Entry 8EO1 (X-ray diffraction, 1.28 A resolution); this record covers chains C and F of the 3 polymer chains in the assembly.

== Chain C ==
Molecule: 16-nt DNA strand
Sequence (16 nucleotides; numbered 1 to 16; the number before each row is that of its first residue):
     1 AATAAGCGGAAGTGGG
Bound ions: Na+ near DA5 (its only coordinating residue here)

== Chain F ==
Name: Transcription factor PU.1
Source organism: Homo sapiens
Notes: fragment: ETS-Domain
Reference sequence: P17947 (SPI1_HUMAN); residue numbers follow UniProt; this construct covers 165-270
Amino-acid sequence (106 residues; numbered 165 to 270; the number before each row is that of its first residue):
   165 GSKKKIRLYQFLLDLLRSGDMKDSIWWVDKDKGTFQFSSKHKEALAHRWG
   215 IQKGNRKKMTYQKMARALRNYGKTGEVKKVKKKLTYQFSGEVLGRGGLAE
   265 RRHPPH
Disordered / not traced: 165-168, 260-270
Swiss-Prot annotation at these positions:
  - DNA-binding region: Ile170 to Ser253 (ETS)
  - binding site (DNA): Lys217, Arg230, Arg233, Lys243
  - natural variant: His211 (H211P: In AGM10), Val241 (V241G: In AGM10)
From the paper describing this entry:
  - contacts within the chain: Gln226-Arg233

== Chain C / chain F interface ==
Residue-residue contacts (20):
  DA4(C) - Ser203(F)  phosphate contact
  DA5(C) - Ser203(F)  hydrogen bond to the phosphate
  DA5(C) - Lys206(F)  salt bridge to the phosphate
  DA5(C) - Lys247(F)  salt bridge to the phosphate
  DA5(C) - Leu248(F)  phosphate contact
  DG6(C) - Tyr225(F)  phosphate contact
  DG6(C) - Gln226(F)  hydrogen bond to the base
  DG6(C) - Lys243(F)  salt bridge to the phosphate
  DG6(C) - Lys246(F)  phosphate contact
  DG6(C) - Lys247(F)  phosphate contact
  DG6(C) - Leu248(F)  hydrogen bond to the phosphate
  DC7(C) - Gln226(F)  hydrogen bond to the base
  DC7(C) - Arg233(F)  base contact
  DC7(C) - Lys243(F)  phosphate contact
  DG8(C) - Arg230(F)  hydrogen bond to the base
  DG8(C) - Arg233(F)  hydrogen bond to the base
  DG9(C) - Arg230(F)  hydrogen bond to the base
  DA10(C) - Arg230(F)  base contact
  DT13(C) - Arg220(F)  hydrogen bond to the phosphate
  DG14(C) - Arg220(F)  salt bridge to the phosphate
Interface residues without a listed pair, chain F (13 interface residues in all): Thr249, Tyr250

== Overview ==
9 residues of chain C and 13 residues of chain F are in contact; the contacts include 8 hydrogen bonds and 4
salt bridges. Polar pairs include DG6(C)-Gln226(F), DC7(C)-Gln226(F) and DG8(C)-Arg230(F). From UniProt: a
DNA-binding region and 4 DNA-binding residues on chain F. The paper reports contacts within the chain
involving Gln226(F) and Arg233(F).
Here chain C is a 16-nt DNA strand and chain F is Transcription factor PU.1 (Homo sapiens). Entry 8EO1 (Human
PU.1 ETS-Domain (165-270) Bound to d(AATAAGCGGAAGTGGG) with Hemi-methylated CpG (reverse strand)) was
determined by X-ray diffraction together with 8E3K, 8E3R, 8E4H, 8E5Y, 8EBH, 8EE9 and 14 further entries from
the same study.
